PDB entry 7V69 | electron microscopy, 3.40 A resolution | chains A and R of the 5 polymer chains in the assembly

== Chain A ==
Molecule: Guanine nucleotide-binding protein G(i) subunit alpha-1
Organism: Homo sapiens
Reference sequence: P63096 (GNAI1_HUMAN); numbering as in UniProt (aligned over 1-354)
Sequence (356 residues; row label = number of the first residue in the row; numbers below 1 keep their minus sign (Gly-1 is residue -1)):
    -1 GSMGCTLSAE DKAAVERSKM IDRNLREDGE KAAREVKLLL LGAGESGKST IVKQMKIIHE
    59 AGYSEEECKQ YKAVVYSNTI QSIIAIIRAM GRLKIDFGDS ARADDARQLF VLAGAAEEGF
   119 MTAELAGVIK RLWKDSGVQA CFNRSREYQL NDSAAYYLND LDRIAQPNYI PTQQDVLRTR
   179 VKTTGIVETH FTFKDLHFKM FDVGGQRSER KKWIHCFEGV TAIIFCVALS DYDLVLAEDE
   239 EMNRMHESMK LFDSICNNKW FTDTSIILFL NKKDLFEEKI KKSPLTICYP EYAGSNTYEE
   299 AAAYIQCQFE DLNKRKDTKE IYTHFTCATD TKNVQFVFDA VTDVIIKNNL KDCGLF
Disordered / not traced: -1 to 2, 55-181, 233-239
Differences from the reference sequence: expression tag (-1 to 0)
Swiss-Prot annotation at these positions:
  - region: Lys35 to Thr48 (G1 motif), Asp173 to Thr181 (G2 motif), Phe196 to Arg205 (G3 motif), Ile265 to Asp272 (G4 motif), Thr324 to Thr329 (G5 motif)
  - binding site (GTP): Glu43 to Thr48, Ser151, Leu175 to Thr181, Asp200 to Gln204, Asn269 to Asp272, Ala326
  - binding site (Mg(2+)): Ser47, Thr181
  - modified residue: Arg178 (ADP-ribosylarginine), Gln204 (Deamidated glutamine), Cys351 (ADP-ribosylcysteine)
  - lipidation: Gly2 (N-myristoyl glycine), Cys3 (S-palmitoyl cysteine)
  - natural variant: Gly40 (G40C: In NEDHISB; G40R: In NEDHISB), Gly45 (G45D: In NEDHISB), Thr48 (T48I: In NEDHISB; T48K: In NEDHISB), Gln52 (Q52P: In NEDHISB), Ser75 (deletion: In NEDHISB; uncertain significance), Gln172 (deletion: In NEDHISB), Asp173 (D173V: In NEDHISB), Glu186 to Phe189 (deletion: In NEDHISB; uncertain significance), Cys224 (C224Y: In NEDHISB), Lys270 (K270N: In NEDHISB; K270R: In NEDHISB), Asp272 (D272G: In NEDHISB), Ala326 (A326P: In NEDHISB), 1 further natural variant entry in UniProt
  - mutagenesis: Gly42 (G42R: Abolishes switch to an activated conformation and dissociation from beta and gamma subunits upon GTP binding. Abolishes interaction with RGS family members), Glu116 (E116L: Enhances interaction (inactive GDP-bound) with RGS14), Gln147 (Q147L: Enhances interaction (inactive GDP-bound) with RGS14), Glu245 (E245L: Enhances interaction (inactive GDP-bound) with RGS14)

== Chain R ==
Molecule: Muscarinic acetylcholine receptor M4
Organism: Homo sapiens
Reference sequence: P08173 (ACM4_HUMAN); residue numbers follow UniProt; this construct covers 1-224, 358-479
Sequence (346 residues; each row starts with the number of its first residue; note: 133 numbers in that range are skipped by the numbering (no residue carries them; nothing is unmodelled there)):
     1 MANFTPVNGS SGNQSVRLVT SSSHNRYETV EMVFIATVTG SLSLVTVVGN ILVMLSIKVN
    61 RQLQTVNNYF LFSLACADLI IGAFSMNLYT VYIIKGYWPL GAVVCDLWLA LDYVVSNASV
   121 MNLLIISFDR YFCVTKPLTY PARRTTKMAG LMIAAAWVLS FVLWAPAILF WQFVVGKRTV
   181 PDNQCFIQFL SNPAVTFGTA IAAFYLPVVI MTVLYIHISL ASRS
   358 RVHKHRPEGP KEKKAVARKF ASIARNQVRK KRQMAARERK VTRTIFAILL AFILTWTPYN
   418 VMVLVNTFCQ SCIPDTVWSI GYWLCYVNST INPACYALCN ATFKKTFRHL LLCQYRNIGT
   478 AR
Disordered / not traced: 1-28, 358-390, 472-479
Disulfide bonds: Cys105-Cys185, Cys426-Cys429
Swiss-Prot annotation at these positions:
  - modified residue (Phosphothreonine): Thr459, Thr463, Thr477
  - glycosylation (N-linked (GlcNAc...) asparagine): Asn8, Asn13
From the paper describing this entry:
  - conformationally variable residues (helix shift): Ala393
  - mutagenesis - Y439A (1000-fold): decreased signaling in response to iperoxo
  - mutagenesis - Y439A (1000-fold): decreased signaling in response to ACh
  - mutagenesis - D432A: unchanged signaling in response to iperoxo
  - mutagenesis - D432A: unchanged signaling in response to ACh
  - mutagenesis - D432A: unchanged signaling in response to LY2119620

== Chain A / chain R interface ==
Pairs across the interface (21; chain A residue first):
  Arg32(A) - Pro137(R)
  Arg32(A) - Leu138(R)  hydrogen bond (side chain-backbone)
  Arg32(A) - Pro141(R)
  Arg32(A) - Ala142(R)
  Asp193(A) - Leu138(R)
  Leu194(A) - Leu138(R)  hydrophobic
  Asp315(A) - Arg394(R)  hydrogen bond (backbone-side chain)
  Phe336(A) - Leu138(R)  hydrophobic
  Asp341(A) - Ser224(R)
  Ile343(A) - Pro137(R)  hydrophobic
  Lys345(A) - Arg394(R)
  Asn347(A) - Cys133(R)  hydrogen bond (side chain-backbone)
  Gly352(A) - Cys456(R)
  Gly352(A) - Asn457(R)  hydrogen bond (backbone-backbone)
  Leu353(A) - Lys397(R)  hydrogen bond (backbone-side chain)
  Leu353(A) - Val398(R)  hydrophobic
  Leu353(A) - Cys456(R)
  Phe354(A) - Arg394(R)
  Phe354(A) - Lys397(R)  hydrogen bond (backbone-side chain)
  Phe354(A) - Val398(R)  hydrophobic
  Phe354(A) - Cys456(R)
Other interface residues (no listed pair), chain A (18 interface residues in all): Thr316, Thr340, Ile344, Leu348, Asp350, Cys351
Other interface residues (no listed pair), chain R (17 interface residues in all): Thr65, Asn67, Asn68, Val134, Ala221, Thr401
From the paper, about this interface:
  - specific contacts: Val398(R)-Leu353(A) (hydrophobic contact)

== Overview ==
Chain A and chain R form an interface of 18 and 17 residues respectively; the contacts include 6 hydrogen
bonds. Among the polar pairs are Arg32(A)-Leu138(R), Asp315(A)-Arg394(R) and Asn347(A)-Cys133(R). The paper
describes a hydrophobic contact between Val398(R) and Leu353(A). The paper reports that Y439A of chain R
reduces signaling in response to iperoxo; conformational variability at Ala393(R).
Here chain A is Guanine nucleotide-binding protein G(i) subunit alpha-1 and chain R is Muscarinic
acetylcholine receptor M4, both from Homo sapiens. Entry 7V69 (Cryo-EM structure of a class A GPCR-G protein
complex) was determined by electron microscopy (same publication as 7V68 and 7V6A).
